PDB entry 7POY | X-ray diffraction, 1.75 A resolution | chain A

Chain A:
Protein: Isopenicillin N synthase
Source organism: Emericella nidulans (strain FGSC A4 / ATCC 38163 / CBS 112.46 / NRRL 194 / M139)
Notes: EC 1.21.3.1
UniProt: P05326 (IPNS_EMENI); numbering as in UniProt (aligned over 1-331)
Sequence (331 residues; row label = number of the first residue in the row):
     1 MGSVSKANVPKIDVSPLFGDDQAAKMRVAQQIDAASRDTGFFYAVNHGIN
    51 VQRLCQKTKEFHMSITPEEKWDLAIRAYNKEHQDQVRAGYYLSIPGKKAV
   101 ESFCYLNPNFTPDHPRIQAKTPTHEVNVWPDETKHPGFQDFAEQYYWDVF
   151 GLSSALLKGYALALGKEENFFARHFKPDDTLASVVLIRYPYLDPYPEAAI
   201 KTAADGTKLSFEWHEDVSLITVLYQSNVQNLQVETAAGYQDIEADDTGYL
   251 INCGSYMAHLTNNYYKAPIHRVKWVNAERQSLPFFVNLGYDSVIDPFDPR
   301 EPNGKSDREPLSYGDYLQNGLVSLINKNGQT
Unresolved in the structure: 1-3
Differences from the reference sequence: engineered mutation Cys55 (Ser in P05326)
Swiss-Prot annotation at these positions:
  - binding site (isopenicillin N): Arg87, Tyr91, Ser183, Tyr189, Ser281
  - binding site (N-[(5S)-5-amino-5-carboxypentanoyl]-L-cysteinyl-D-valine): Arg87, Tyr91, Ser183, Tyr189, His214, Asp216, Ser281
  - binding site (Fe(2+)): His214, Asp216, His270
  - binding site (2-oxoglutarate): Arg279
  - site: Phe211 (Transition state stabilizer)
  - mutagenesis: Lys98 (K98E: Strongly reduced the catalytic activity), Leu223 (L223I/V: Strongly reduced the catalytic activity), Leu231 (L231I/V: Strongly reduced the catalytic activity; L231T: Abolishes the catalytic activity), Val272 (V272T: Strongly reduced the catalytic activity), Pro283 (P283A/I/V: Strongly reduced the catalytic activity; P283L: Abolishes the catalytic activity)
Covalent attachments: compound 81T linked to Cys55
Metal / ion sites: Fe ion: His214, Asp216, His270 (together with L-D-(a-aminoadipoyl)-L-cysteinyl-D-valine, nitric oxide)
Ligand contacts:
  - 81T (N-[(3R)-2,2,5,5-tetramethyl-1-oxidanyl-pyrrolidin-3-yl]ethanamide): Val51, Gln52, Leu54, Tyr224, Ser226, Asp246, Thr247, Gln280
  - L-D-(a-aminoadipoyl)-L-cysteinyl-D-valine / nitric oxide: Arg87, Tyr91, Cys104, Ser183, Val185, Ile187, Tyr189, Phe211, His214, Asp216, Leu223, Gln225, Leu231, His270, Val272, Ser281, Pro283, Phe285, Leu321, Leu324, Thr331
What the authors report for this chain:
  - Fe ion coordination: His214, Asp216, His270
  - binding site for 81T: Cys55
  - conformationally variable residues (helix shift, side-chain flip): His47 to Ser64, Arg279 to Leu282

In short:
Chain A binds L-D-(a-aminoadipoyl)-L-cysteinyl-D-valine / nitric oxide. Compound 81T is covalently linked to
Cys55. Curated annotation (UniProt) lists 5 isopenicillin N-binding residues, 7
N-[(5S)-5-amino-5-carboxypentanoyl]-L-cysteinyl-D-valine-binding residues, 3 Fe2+-binding residues and residue
binding 2-oxoglutarate Arg279. From the paper: a binding site for 81T at Cys55; Fe ion coordination by His214,
Asp216 and His270.
Chain A is Isopenicillin N synthase (Emericella nidulans (strain FGSC A4 / ATCC 38163 / CBS 112.46 / NRRL 194
/ M139)); the structure, Spin labeled IPNS S55C variant in complex with Fe, ACV and NO, was determined by
X-ray diffraction (same publication as 7PSW).
